8J58 - chains 2 and a of the 10 polymer chains in the assembly; structure by electron microscopy, 3.15 A resolution.

[Chain 2]
Name: ATP synthase subunit c
Organism: Mycobacterium tuberculosis
UniProt: A0A045H4W8 (A0A045H4W8_MYCTX); residue numbers follow UniProt; this construct covers 1-81
Chain sequence (81 residues; each row starts with the number of its first residue):
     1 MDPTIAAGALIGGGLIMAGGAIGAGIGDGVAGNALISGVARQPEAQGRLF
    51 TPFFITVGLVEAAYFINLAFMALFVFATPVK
Not modelled in the structure: 1

[Chain a]
Name: ATP synthase subunit a
Organism: Mycobacterium tuberculosis
UniProt: A0A045J1C5 (A0A045J1C5_MYCTX); residue numbers follow UniProt; this construct covers 1-250
Chain sequence (250 residues; row label = number of the first residue in the row):
     1 MTETILAAQIEVGEHHTATWLGMTVNTDTVLSTAIAGLIVIALAFYLRAK
    51 VTSTDVPGGVQLFFEAITIQMRNQVESAIGMRIAPFVLPLAVTIFVFILI
   101 SNWLAVLPVQYTDKHGHTTELLKSAAADINYVLALALFVFVCYHTAGIWR
   151 RGIVGHPIKLLKGHVTLLAPINLVEEVAKPISLSLRLFGNIFAGGILVAL
   201 IALFPPYIMWAPNAIWKAFDLFVGAIQAFIFALLTILYFSQAMELEEEHH
Not modelled in the structure: 1-8, 112-118, 153-162, 246-250

[Interface between chain 2 and chain a]
Pairs across the interface (13; chain 2 residue first):
  Gly47(2) - Ser77(a)
  Phe50(2) - Leu237(a)  hydrophobic
  Phe54(2) - Leu234(a)  hydrophobic
  Phe54(2) - Leu237(a)  hydrophobic
  Phe54(2) - Gln241(a)
  Ile55(2) - His164(a)
  Gly58(2) - Glu175(a)
  Glu61(2) - Ser182(a)  hydrogen bond
  Ala62(2) - Ile171(a)  hydrophobic
  Ala62(2) - Val174(a)  hydrophobic
  Phe65(2) - Ala178(a)  hydrophobic
  Phe65(2) - Ile181(a)  hydrophobic
  Phe65(2) - Ser182(a)
Also at the interface, not in a pair above, chain 2 (12 interface residues in all): Thr51, Leu59, Ile66, Leu68
Also at the interface, not in a pair above, chain a (14 interface residues in all): Leu185, Arg186, Glu244

[Overview]
Chain 2 and chain a form an interface of 12 and 14 residues respectively, with 1 hydrogen bond. The
hydrogen-bonded pair is Glu61(2)-Ser182(a).
Chain 2 is ATP synthase subunit c and chain a is ATP synthase subunit a, both from Mycobacterium tuberculosis;
the structure, Cryo-EM structure of Mycobacterium tuberculosis ATP synthase Fo in the apo-form, was determined
by electron microscopy, deposited together with 8J0S, 8J0T, 8J57, 8JR0 and 8JR1.
